6ZEE - chains P and K of the 12 polymer chains in the assembly; structure by X-ray diffraction, 1.90 A resolution.

== Chain P (and K) ==
Name: Serine/threonine-protein phosphatase PP1-alpha catalytic subunit
Source organism: Homo sapiens
Notes: EC 3.1.3.16; engineered mutation(s): N-terminal Vector derived sequence GHMGS; chain K of this document is another copy of the same molecule, construct and numbering; everything in this record applies to it too
Reference sequence: P62136 (PP1A_HUMAN); numbering as in UniProt; present here: 7-57, 61-300
Chain sequence (299 residues; row label = number of the first residue in the row; note: 2 numbers in that range are skipped by the numbering (no residue carries them; nothing is unmodelled there); a row labelled like 60A-60B holds insertion residues (60A, then the next letters in order)):
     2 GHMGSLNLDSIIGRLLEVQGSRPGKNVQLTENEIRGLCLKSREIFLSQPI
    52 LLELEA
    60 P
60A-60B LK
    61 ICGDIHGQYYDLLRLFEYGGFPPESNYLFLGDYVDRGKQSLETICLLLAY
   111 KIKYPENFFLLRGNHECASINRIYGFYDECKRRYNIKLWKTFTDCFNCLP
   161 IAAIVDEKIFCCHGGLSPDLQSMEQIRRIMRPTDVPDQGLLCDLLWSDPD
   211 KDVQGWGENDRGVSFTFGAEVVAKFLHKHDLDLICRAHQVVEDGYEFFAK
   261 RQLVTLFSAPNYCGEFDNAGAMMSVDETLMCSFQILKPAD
Unresolved in the structure: 2-5, 300
Construct notes: expression tag (2-6)
Metal / ion sites: Mn2+ site 1: Asp64, His66, Asp92 (together with sulfate ion); Mn2+ site 2: Asp92, Asn124, His173, His248 (together with sulfate ion)
UniProt features mapped onto this chain:
  - active site: His125 (Proton donor)
  - binding site (Mn(2+)): Asp64, His66, Asp92, Asn124, His173, His248
  - modified residue: Ser22 (Phosphoserine)
  - mutagenesis: Pro50 (P50R: Promotes SMP complex formation), Ala57 (A57P: No effect on SMP complex formation), Glu184 (E184A: Promotes SMP complex formation), Arg188 (R188A: Abolishes SMP complex formation)
From the paper describing this entry:
  - binding site for sulfate ion: Arg96, His125
  - catalytic residues: Asp64, Asp92
  - catalytic residues: Asp95, His125 (proposed by the authors, not directly observed)
  - binding site for glycerol: Cys127, Ile130, Val195, Trp206, Val223

== Interface between chain P and chain K ==
Contacting residue pairs - 7 pairs, chain P then chain K:
  Gly21(P) with Ser22(K); Arg23(K), hydrogen bond (backbone-backbone)
  Ser22(P) with Ser22(K); Lys26(K)
  Arg23(P) with Gln20(K); Gly21(K); Ser22(K)
Other interface residues (no listed pair), chain P (4 interface residues in all): Pro24

== Overview ==
4 residues of chain P and 5 residues of chain K are in contact; the contacts include 1 hydrogen bond. The
hydrogen-bonded pair Gly21(P)-Arg23(K) is a backbone contact. The paper reports catalytic residues Asp64(P),
Asp92(P) and Asp95(P) among others; a binding site for glycerol at Cys127(P), Ile130(P) and Val195(P) among
others.
Both chains are Serine/threonine-protein phosphatase PP1-alpha catalytic subunit (Homo sapiens). Entry 6ZEE
(Structure of PP1(7-300) bound to Phactr1 (507-580) at pH8.4) was determined by X-ray diffraction, deposited
together with 6ZEG, 6ZEH, 6ZEI and 6ZEJ.
